4Y6V - chains S and T of the 30 polymer chains in the assembly; structure by X-ray diffraction, 2.80 A resolution.

Chain S:
Name: Proteasome subunit alpha type-6
Source organism: Saccharomyces cerevisiae
Notes: EC 3.4.25.1
UniProt: P40302 (PSA6_YEAST); residues 0-233 here correspond to UniProt positions 1-234 (UniProt number = residue number + 1)
Chain sequence (234 residues; row label = number of the first residue in the row; numbering starts at 0):
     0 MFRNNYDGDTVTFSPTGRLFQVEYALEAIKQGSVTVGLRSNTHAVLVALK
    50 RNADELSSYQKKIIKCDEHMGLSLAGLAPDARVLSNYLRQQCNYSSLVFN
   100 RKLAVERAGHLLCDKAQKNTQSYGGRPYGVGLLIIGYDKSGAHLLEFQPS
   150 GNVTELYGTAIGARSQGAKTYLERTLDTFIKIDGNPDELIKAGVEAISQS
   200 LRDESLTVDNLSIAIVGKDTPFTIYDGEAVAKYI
Not modelled in the structure: 0-2
UniProt features mapped onto this chain:
  - modified residue: Ser13 (Phosphoserine)
  - cross-link: Lys190 (Glycyl lysine isopeptide (Lys-Gly) (interchain with G-Cter in ubiquitin))

Chain T:
Name: Probable proteasome subunit alpha type-7
Source organism: Saccharomyces cerevisiae
Notes: EC 3.4.25.1
UniProt: P21242 (PSA7_YEAST); residues -3 to 284 here correspond to UniProt positions 1-288 (UniProt number = residue number + 4)
Chain sequence (288 residues; each row starts with the number of its first residue; numbers below 1 keep their minus sign (Met-3 is residue -3)):
    -3 MTSIGTGYDLSNSVFSPDGRNFQVEYAVKAVENGTTSIGIKCNDGVVFAV
    47 EKLITSKLLVPQKNVKIQVVDRHIGCVYSGLIPDGRHLVNRGREEAASFK
    97 KLYKTPIPIPAFADRLGQYVQAHTLYNSVRPFGVSTIFGGVDKNGAHLYM
   147 LEPSGSYWGYKGAATGKGRQSAKAELEKLVDHHPEGLSAREAVKQAAKII
   197 YLAHEDNKEKDFELEISWCSLSETNGLHKFVKGDLLQEAIDFAQKEINGD
   247 DDEDEDDSDNVMSSDDENAPVATNANATTDQEGDIHLE
Not modelled in the structure: -3 to 1, 245-284
UniProt features mapped onto this chain:
  - modified residue: Thr-2 (N-acetylthreonine)

How chain S and chain T interact:
Contacting residue pairs (64; chain S residue first):
  Asn4(S) with Leu6(T)
  Tyr5(S) with Asp5(T), hydrogen bond; Leu6(T), hydrophobic
  Thr9(S) with Arg126(T)
  Val10(S) with Gln19(T); Asn123(T); Ser124(T); Val125(T); Arg126(T)
  Thr11(S) with Leu6(T); Gln19(T)
  Phe12(S) with Gln19(T); Tyr22(T), hydrophobic; Ala23(T), hydrophobic; Arg126(T); Pro127(T)
  Ser13(S) with Tyr22(T)
  Pro14(S) with Tyr22(T), hydrophobic; Lys25(T)
  Thr15(S) with Lys25(T)
  Gly16(S) with Tyr22(T); Lys25(T); Ala26(T)
  Leu18(S) with Leu77(T), hydrophobic; Arg126(T)
  His109(S) with Arg82(T), hydrogen bond
  Cys112(S) with Arg82(T)
  Asp113(S) with Arg82(T), salt bridge; Asn86(T)
  Gln116(S) with Pro79(T); Asp80(T); His83(T), hydrogen bond; Arg126(T)
  Thr119(S) with Arg126(T), hydrogen bond (backbone-side chain)
  Gln120(S) with His119(T); Val125(T); Arg126(T), hydrogen bond (backbone-backbone); Pro127(T); Phe128(T)
  Ser121(S) with Ser124(T)
  Tyr122(S) with Ser124(T), hydrogen bond (backbone-backbone)
  Ser149(S) with Pro79(T)
  Gly150(S) with Pro79(T)
  Asn151(S) with Ile78(T); Pro79(T)
  Thr153(S) with Leu55(T); Asn60(T)
  Glu154(S) with Leu55(T); Val56(T), hydrogen bond (backbone-backbone); Lys59(T); Asn60(T), hydrogen bond (backbone-side chain)
  Leu155(S) with Leu54(T); Leu55(T); Val56(T)
  Tyr156(S) with Leu54(T), hydrogen bond (backbone-backbone); Leu55(T); Val56(T); Pro57(T)
  Gly157(S) with Leu54(T)
  Lys168(S) with Leu54(T)
  Leu171(S) with Leu54(T)
  Glu172(S) with Ser52(T), hydrogen bond; Lys53(T), hydrogen bond (side chain-backbone)
  Leu175(S) with Lys53(T)
Other interface residues (no listed pair), chain S (35 interface residues in all): Arg38, Glu105, Val152, Phe178
Other interface residues (no listed pair), chain T (30 interface residues in all): Gly129

Overview:
Chain S and chain T form an interface of 35 and 30 residues respectively; the contacts include 11 hydrogen
bonds and 1 salt bridge. Among the polar pairs are Asp113(S)-Arg82(T), Tyr5(S)-Asp5(T) and His109(S)-Arg82(T).
Chain S is Proteasome subunit alpha type-6 and chain T is Probable proteasome subunit alpha type-7, both from
Saccharomyces cerevisiae; the structure, Yeast 20S proteasome in complex with Ac-PAE-ep, was determined by
X-ray diffraction together with 4Y69, 4Y6A, 4Y6Z, 4Y70, 4Y74, 4Y75 and 34 further entries from the same study.
